PDB entry 5GT0 | X-ray diffraction, 2.82 A resolution | chains C and J of the 10 polymer chains in the assembly

# Chain C
Protein: Histone H2A type 1-A
From: Homo sapiens
Reference sequence: Q96QV6 (H2A1A_HUMAN); residues 1-130 here correspond to UniProt positions 2-131 (UniProt number = residue number + 1)
Amino-acid sequence (130 residues; row label = number of the first residue in the row):
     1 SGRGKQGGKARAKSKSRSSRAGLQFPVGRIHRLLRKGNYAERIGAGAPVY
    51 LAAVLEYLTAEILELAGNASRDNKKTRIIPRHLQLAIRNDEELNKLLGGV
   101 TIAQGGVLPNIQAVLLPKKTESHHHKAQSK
Disordered / not traced: 1-13, 120-130
Curated features (UniProtKB/Swiss-Prot):
  - modified residue: Ser1 (N-acetylserine), Arg3 (Citrulline), Lys5 (N6-(2-hydroxyisobutyryl)lysine), Lys9 (N6-(2-hydroxyisobutyryl)lysine), Lys13 (N6-(beta-hydroxybutyryl)lysine), Lys36 (N6-(2-hydroxyisobutyryl)lysine), Lys74 (N6-(2-hydroxyisobutyryl)lysine), Lys75 (N6-(2-hydroxyisobutyryl)lysine), Lys95 (N6-(2-hydroxyisobutyryl)lysine), Gln104 (N5-methylglutamine), Lys118 (N6-(2-hydroxyisobutyryl)lysine), Lys119 (N6-crotonyllysine), Thr120 (Phosphothreonine), Lys126 (N6-crotonyllysine)
  - cross-link (Glycyl lysine isopeptide (Lys-Gly)): Lys13 (interchain with G-Cter in ubiquitin), Lys15 (interchain with G-Cter in ubiquitin), Lys119 (interchain with G-Cter in ubiquitin)

# Chain J
Molecule: 146-nt DNA strand
From: Homo sapiens
Sequence (146 nucleotides; row label = number of the first residue in the row):
   147 ATCAATATCCACCTGCAGATTCTACCAAAAGTGTATTTGGAAACTGCTCC
   197 ATCAAAAGGCATGTTCAGCTGAATTCAGCTGAACATGCCTTTTGATGGAG
   247 CAGTTTCCAAATACACTTTTGGTAGAATCTGCAGGTGGATATTGAT

# Chain C / chain J interface
Residue-residue contacts (16):
  Ser14(C) - DT265(J)  hydrogen bond to the phosphate
  Ser14(C) - DT266(J)  hydrogen bond to the phosphate
  Arg29(C) - DG268(J)  hydrogen bond to the phosphate
  Arg29(C) - DT269(J)  salt bridge to the phosphate
  Arg42(C) - DT258(J)  hydrogen bond to the sugar
  Arg42(C) - DA259(J)  phosphate contact
  Ile43(C) - DT258(J)  sugar contact
  Ile43(C) - DA259(J)  hydrogen bond to the phosphate
  Gly44(C) - DT258(J)  phosphate contact
  Ala45(C) - DT258(J)  hydrogen bond to the phosphate
  Lys75(C) - DC278(J)  phosphate contact
  Lys75(C) - DA279(J)  salt bridge to the phosphate
  Thr76(C) - DG277(J)  sugar contact
  Thr76(C) - DC278(J)  hydrogen bond to the phosphate
  Arg77(C) - DG277(J)  sugar contact
  Arg77(C) - DC278(J)  hydrogen bond to the phosphate
Other interface residues (no listed pair), chain C (13 interface residues in all): Pro26, His31, Glu41, Lys74

# Overview
13 residues of chain C and 9 residues of chain J are in contact, with 8 hydrogen bonds and 2 salt bridges.
Polar pairs include Arg42(C)-DT258(J), Ser14(C)-DT265(J) and Ser14(C)-DT266(J).
Chain C is Histone H2A type 1-A and chain J is a 146-nt DNA strand, both from Homo sapiens; the structure,
Crystal structure of nucleosome complex with human testis-specific histone variants, Th2a, was determined by
X-ray diffraction (same publication as 5GSU and 5GT3).
